PDB entry 7Z18 | electron microscopy, 1.98 A resolution | chains E and G of the 10 polymer chains in the assembly

# Chain E
Molecule: Alpha-D-ribose 1-methylphosphonate 5-triphosphate synthase subunit PhnG
From: Escherichia coli
Notes: EC 2.7.8.37
UniProt: P16685 (PHNG_ECOLI); residue numbers follow UniProt; this construct covers 1-150
Chain sequence (150 residues; each row starts with the number of its first residue):
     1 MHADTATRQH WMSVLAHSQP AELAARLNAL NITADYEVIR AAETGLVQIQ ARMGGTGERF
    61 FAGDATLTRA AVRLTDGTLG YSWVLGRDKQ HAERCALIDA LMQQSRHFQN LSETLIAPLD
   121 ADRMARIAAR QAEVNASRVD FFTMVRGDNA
Unresolved in the structure: 1-2, 146-150
Differences from the reference sequence: conflict L85 (Gln in P16685)
Swiss-Prot annotation at these positions:
  - natural variant: L85 (Q85L: In strain: B; this construct carries the variant)

# Chain G
Molecule: Alpha-D-ribose 1-methylphosphonate 5-triphosphate synthase subunit PhnI
From: Escherichia coli
Notes: EC 2.7.8.37
UniProt: P16687 (PHNI_ECOLI); numbering as in UniProt (aligned over 1-354)
Chain sequence (354 residues; numbered 1 to 354; the number before each row is that of its first residue):
     1 MYVAVKGGEK AIDAAHALQE SRRRGDTDLP ELSVAQIEQQ LNLAVDRVMT EGGIADRELA
    61 ALALKQASGD NVEAIFLLRA YRTTLAKLAV SEPLDTTGMR LERRISAVYK DIPGGQLLGP
   121 TYDYTHRLLD FTLLANGEAP TLTTADSEQQ PSPHVFSLLA RQGLAKFEED SGAQPDDITR
   181 TPPVYPCSRS SRLQQLMRGD EGYLLALAYS TQRGYGRNHP FAGEIRSGYI DVSIVPEELG
   241 FAVNVGELLM TECEMVNGFI DPPDEPPHFT RGYGLVFGMS ERKAMAMALV DRALQAPEYG
   301 EHATGPAQDE EFVLAHADNV EAAGFVSHLK LPHYVDFQAE LELLKRLQQE KNHG
Unresolved in the structure: 354
Differences from the reference sequence: conflict D264 (Gly in P16687), K351 (Gln in P16687)
Swiss-Prot annotation at these positions:
  - natural variant: D264 (G264D: In strain: B; this construct carries the variant), K351 (Q351K: In strain: B; this construct carries the variant)

# Interface between chain E and chain G
Residue-residue contacts (145; chain E residue first):
  T5(E) - F241(G)
  R8(E) - L239(G)
  R8(E) - F241(G)
  Q9(E) - F241(G)
  Q9(E) - A242(G)  hydrogen bond (side chain-backbone)
  M12(E) - L239(G)  hydrophobic
  M12(E) - V243(G)  hydrophobic
  S13(E) - N244(G)
  A16(E) - N244(G)
  A16(E) - V245(G)
  H17(E) - D231(G)  salt bridge
  H17(E) - N244(G)
  H17(E) - G246(G)
  H17(E) - E247(G)
  E43(E) - L88(G)
  G45(E) - A86(G)
  G45(E) - L88(G)
  L46(E) - R82(G)
  L46(E) - L85(G)  hydrophobic
  L46(E) - A86(G)  hydrogen bond (backbone-backbone)
  L46(E) - K87(G)
  L46(E) - L88(G)  hydrogen bond (backbone-backbone)
  L46(E) - A89(G)
  V47(E) - A89(G)
  V47(E) - S91(G)
  V47(E) - I234(G)  hydrophobic
  Q48(E) - K87(G)
  Q48(E) - A89(G)  hydrogen bond (backbone-backbone)
  Q48(E) - V90(G)
  Q48(E) - S91(G)  hydrogen bond (backbone-backbone)
  Q48(E) - D177(G)  hydrogen bond
  I49(E) - S91(G)
  I49(E) - L94(G)  hydrophobic
  I49(E) - V232(G)  hydrophobic
  Q50(E) - V90(G)
  Q50(E) - S91(G)  hydrogen bond (backbone-side chain)
  Q50(E) - E92(G)
  Q50(E) - P93(G)
  Q50(E) - L94(G)  hydrogen bond (backbone-backbone)
  Q50(E) - P175(G)
  A51(E) - L275(G)  hydrophobic
  R52(E) - P93(G)
  R52(E) - D170(G)  salt bridge
  R52(E) - Y273(G)  hydrogen bond (backbone-side chain)
  M53(E) - E168(G)
  M53(E) - R189(G)
  M53(E) - S190(G)
  M53(E) - L193(G)  hydrophobic
  G54(E) - E254(G)
  G54(E) - R271(G)
  G54(E) - Y273(G)
  G55(E) - T96(G)
  G55(E) - E252(G)
  G55(E) - Y273(G)
  T56(E) - E168(G)  hydrogen bond (side chain-backbone)
  G57(E) - E168(G)  hydrogen bond (backbone-backbone)
  G57(E) - E169(G)
  G57(E) - D170(G)
  E58(E) - E169(G)
  E58(E) - D170(G)
  E58(E) - S171(G)  hydrogen bond
  E58(E) - G172(G)  hydrogen bond (side chain-backbone)
  E58(E) - A173(G)
  R59(E) - P93(G)
  R59(E) - G172(G)
  R59(E) - A173(G)  hydrogen bond (side chain-backbone)
  R59(E) - Q174(G)  hydrogen bond
  R59(E) - P175(G)
  R59(E) - S190(G)
  F60(E) - P175(G)  hydrophobic
  F60(E) - S190(G)
  F60(E) - L193(G)  hydrophobic
  F60(E) - Y273(G)  hydrophobic
  F61(E) - P175(G)  hydrophobic
  F61(E) - D176(G)
  F61(E) - D177(G)
  F61(E) - Q194(G)
  A62(E) - M197(G)
  A62(E) - F277(G)
  G63(E) - G53(G)
  G63(E) - M197(G)
  D64(E) - G53(G)  hydrogen bond (backbone-backbone)
  D64(E) - I54(G)
  D64(E) - A55(G)  hydrogen bond (backbone-backbone)
  D64(E) - R82(G)  salt bridge
  A65(E) - A55(G)
  T66(E) - I54(G)
  T66(E) - D56(G)  hydrogen bond
  T66(E) - L59(G)
  L67(E) - L88(G)
  L67(E) - V245(G)  hydrophobic
  R69(E) - L88(G)
  Y81(E) - E238(G)
  Y81(E) - L239(G)  hydrophobic
  W83(E) - I234(G)
  W83(E) - P236(G)  hydrophobic
  W83(E) - E238(G)
  W83(E) - L239(G)  hydrophobic
  W83(E) - V245(G)
  V84(E) - V245(G)
  L85(E) - V245(G)  hydrogen bond (backbone-backbone)
  L85(E) - G246(G)
  L85(E) - E247(G)
  L85(E) - L248(G)  hydrophobic
  R87(E) - D56(G)  salt bridge
  R87(E) - E58(G)  salt bridge
  R87(E) - L59(G)
  R123(E) - R100(G)
  R123(E) - E247(G)  salt bridge
  I127(E) - R100(G)
  A128(E) - S147(G)  hydrogen bond (backbone-side chain)
  R130(E) - E102(G)  salt bridge
  R130(E) - P120(G)
  Q131(E) - R100(G)
  Q131(E) - D146(G)
  Q131(E) - S147(G)  hydrogen bond (side chain-backbone)
  Q131(E) - Q149(G)
  A132(E) - T143(G)
  A132(E) - T144(G)
  A132(E) - A145(G)  hydrogen bond (backbone-backbone)
  A132(E) - D146(G)
  A132(E) - S147(G)
  E133(E) - L142(G)
  E133(E) - T143(G)
  V134(E) - E102(G)
  V134(E) - L117(G)
  N135(E) - L117(G)
  N135(E) - A145(G)
  N135(E) - D146(G)  hydrogen bond (side chain-backbone)
  N135(E) - S147(G)
  N135(E) - E148(G)  hydrogen bond (side chain-backbone)
  A136(E) - T143(G)
  A136(E) - A145(G)
  S137(E) - Q116(G)
  S137(E) - L117(G)
  S137(E) - L118(G)  hydrogen bond (backbone-backbone)
  S137(E) - G119(G)  hydrogen bond (side chain-backbone)
  R138(E) - G114(G)  hydrogen bond (side chain-backbone)
  R138(E) - Q116(G)
  R138(E) - L117(G)
  V139(E) - Q116(G)  hydrogen bond (backbone-backbone)
  V139(E) - L118(G)  hydrophobic
  F141(E) - K110(G)
  F141(E) - D111(G)
  F141(E) - Q116(G)
Other interface residues (no listed pair), chain E (54 interface residues in all): R40, T44, F142
Other interface residues (no listed pair), chain G (75 interface residues in all): L101, G115, Q150, T179

# Overview
Chain E and chain G form an interface of 54 and 75 residues respectively; the contacts include 28 hydrogen
bonds and 7 salt bridges. Among the polar pairs are H17(E)-D231(G), R52(E)-D170(G) and D64(E)-R82(G).
Chain E is Alpha-D-ribose 1-methylphosphonate 5-triphosphate synthase subunit PhnG and chain G is
Alpha-D-ribose 1-methylphosphonate 5-triphosphate synthase subunit PhnI, both from Escherichia coli; the
structure, E. coli C-P lyase bound to a PhnK ABC dimer and ATP, was determined by electron microscopy together
with 7Z15, 7Z16, 7Z17 and 7Z19 from the same study.
